Entry 8X96 (electron microscopy, 2.89 A resolution); this record covers chains B and C of the 3 polymer chains in the assembly.

[Chain B]
Molecule: Capsid protein VP2
Organism: Enterovirus A71
Reference sequence: A0A075QAW4 (A0A075QAW4_HE71); residues 1-254 here correspond to UniProt positions 70-323 (UniProt number = residue number + 69)
Amino-acid sequence (254 residues; numbered 1 to 254; the number before each row is that of its first residue):
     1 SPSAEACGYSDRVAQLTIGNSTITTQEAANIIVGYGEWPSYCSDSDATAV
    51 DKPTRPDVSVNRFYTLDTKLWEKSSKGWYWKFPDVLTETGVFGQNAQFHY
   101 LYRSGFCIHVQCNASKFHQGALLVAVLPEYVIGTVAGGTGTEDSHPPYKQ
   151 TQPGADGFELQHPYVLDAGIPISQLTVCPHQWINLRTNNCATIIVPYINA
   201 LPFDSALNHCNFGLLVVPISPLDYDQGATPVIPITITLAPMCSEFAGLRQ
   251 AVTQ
Disordered / not traced: 1-29, 42-59, 134-153, 247-254

[Chain C]
Molecule: Capsid protein VP3
Organism: Enterovirus A71
Reference sequence: A0A075QAW4 (A0A075QAW4_HE71); residues 1-242 here correspond to UniProt positions 324-565 (UniProt number = residue number + 323)
Amino-acid sequence (242 residues; numbered 1 to 242; the number before each row is that of its first residue):
     1 GFPTELKPGTNQFLTTDDGVSAPILPNFHPTPCIHIPGEVRNLLELCQVE
    51 TILEVNNVPTNATSLMERLRFPVSAQAGKGELCAVFRADPGRNGPWQSTL
   101 LGQLCGYYTQWSGSLEVTFMFTGSFMATGKMLIAYTPPGGPLPKDRATAM
   151 LGTHVIWDFGLQSSVTLVIPWISNTHYRAHARDGVFDYYTTGLVSIWYQT
   201 NYVVPIGAPNTAYIIALAAAQKNFTMKLCKDASDILQTGTIQ
Disordered / not traced: 1, 175-190, 233-242

[How chain B and chain C interact]
Contacting residue pairs (51; chain B residue first):
  Tyr35(B) with Gly38(C)
  Glu37(B) with Pro37(C)
  Lys116(B) with Phe125(C); Met126(C)
  Phe117(B) with Gly207(C); Pro209(C)
  His118(B) with Ser124(C)
  Gln119(B) with Thr122(C); Gly123(C); Ser124(C), hydrogen bond (side chain-backbone); Pro209(C); Thr211(C), hydrogen bond (side chain-backbone)
  Ala121(B) with Thr122(C)
  Tyr164(B) with Glu54(C), hydrogen bond; Leu65(C); Met66(C), hydrophobic
  Ile172(B) with Leu69(C), hydrophobic
  Ser173(B) with Thr51(C); Ile52(C), hydrogen bond (backbone-backbone); Ser98(C), hydrogen bond (side chain-backbone)
  Gln174(B) with Thr51(C); Ser98(C); Thr99(C); Leu100(C); Gln103(C)
  Thr176(B) with Val49(C); Glu50(C), hydrogen bond (side chain-backbone); Thr51(C)
  Asn184(B) with Phe121(C), hydrogen bond (side chain-backbone); Thr122(C)
  Arg186(B) with Phe121(C); Gly123(C); Ser124(C), hydrogen bond (side chain-backbone); Phe125(C); Ala127(C); Phe159(C), hydrogen bond (side chain-backbone); Ser163(C), hydrogen bond
  Thr187(B) with Ser163(C), hydrogen bond
  Ile198(B) with Pro37(C), hydrophobic
  Asn199(B) with Ile36(C)
  Ala200(B) with Ile34(C)
  Ile219(B) with Arg70(C); Ile215(C), hydrophobic
  Ser220(B) with Thr122(C), hydrogen bond; Tyr213(C)
  Pro221(B) with Arg70(C); Tyr213(C)
  Asp223(B) with Pro209(C)
  Tyr224(B) with Pro209(C)
  Asp225(B) with Gly207(C); Ala208(C), hydrogen bond (side chain-backbone)
Other interface residues (no listed pair), chain B (33 interface residues in all): Gly120, Pro163, Val177, Trp182, Pro196, Tyr197, Leu201, Pro202, Pro218
Other interface residues (no listed pair), chain C (38 interface residues in all): Arg68, Met120, Gln162, Ile206, Ala212, Leu217

[Summary]
Chain B and chain C form an interface of 33 and 38 residues respectively; the contacts include 13 hydrogen
bonds. Polar contacts include Gln119(B)-Ser124(C), Gln119(B)-Thr211(C) and Tyr164(B)-Glu54(C).
Here chain B is Capsid protein VP2 and chain C is Capsid protein VP3, both from Enterovirus A71. Entry 8X96
(Cryo-EM structure of enterovirus A71 A-particle in complex with Fab h1A6.2) was determined by electron
microscopy (same publication as 8X95, 8X97, 8X98, 8X99, 8X9A, 8X9B, 8YTB and 8YTJ).
